PDB entry 7KFU | electron microscopy, 3.90 A resolution | chains D and E of the 6 polymer chains in the assembly

Chain D (and E):
Name: Cas6-RT-Cas1
Source organism: Thiomicrospira sp
Notes: chain E of this document is another copy of the same molecule, construct and numbering; everything in this record applies to it too
Chain sequence (984 residues; numbered -2 to 981; the number before each row is that of its first residue; numbers below 1 keep their minus sign (Ser-2 is residue -2)):
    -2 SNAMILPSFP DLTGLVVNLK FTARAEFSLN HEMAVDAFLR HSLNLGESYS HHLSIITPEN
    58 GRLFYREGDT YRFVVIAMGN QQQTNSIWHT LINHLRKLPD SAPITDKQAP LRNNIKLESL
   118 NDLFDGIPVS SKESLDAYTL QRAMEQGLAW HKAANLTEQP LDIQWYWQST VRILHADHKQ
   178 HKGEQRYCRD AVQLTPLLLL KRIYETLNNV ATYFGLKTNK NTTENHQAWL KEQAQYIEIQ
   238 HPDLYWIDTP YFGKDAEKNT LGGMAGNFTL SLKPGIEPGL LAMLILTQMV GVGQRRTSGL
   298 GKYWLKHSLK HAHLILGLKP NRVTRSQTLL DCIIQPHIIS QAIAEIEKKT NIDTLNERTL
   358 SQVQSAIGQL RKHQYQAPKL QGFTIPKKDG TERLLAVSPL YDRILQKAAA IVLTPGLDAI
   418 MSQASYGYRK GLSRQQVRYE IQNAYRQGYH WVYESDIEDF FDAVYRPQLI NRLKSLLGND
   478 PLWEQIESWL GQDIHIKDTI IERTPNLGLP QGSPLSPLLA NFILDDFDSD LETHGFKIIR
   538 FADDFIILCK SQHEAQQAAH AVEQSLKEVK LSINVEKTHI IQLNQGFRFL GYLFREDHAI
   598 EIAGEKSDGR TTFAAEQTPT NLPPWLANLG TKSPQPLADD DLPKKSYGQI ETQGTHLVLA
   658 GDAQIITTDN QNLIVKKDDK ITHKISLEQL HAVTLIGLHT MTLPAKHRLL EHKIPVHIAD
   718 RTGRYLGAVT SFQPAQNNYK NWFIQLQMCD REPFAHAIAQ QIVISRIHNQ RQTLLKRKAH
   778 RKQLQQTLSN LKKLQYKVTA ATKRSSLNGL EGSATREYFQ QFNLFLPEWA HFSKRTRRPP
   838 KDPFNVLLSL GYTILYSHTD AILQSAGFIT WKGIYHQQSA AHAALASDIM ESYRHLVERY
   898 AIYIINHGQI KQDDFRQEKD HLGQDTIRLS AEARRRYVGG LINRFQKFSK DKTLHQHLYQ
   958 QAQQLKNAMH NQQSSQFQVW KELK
Disordered / not traced: -2 to 649 (chain E: -2 to 0, 95-110, 212-221, 248-257, 383-388, 593-616, 635-640)
What the authors report for this chain:
  - catalytic residues: Arg37, Asp540, His873
  - mutagenesis - H873A: abolished catalytic activity on protospacer ligation
  - mutagenesis - R835A: decreased catalytic activity on dsDNA
  - mutagenesis - R835A: decreased catalytic activity on ssDNA
  - mutagenesis - R835A: abolished catalytic activity on ssRNA
  - mutagenesis - D540A, K574A: decreased catalytic activity on DNA ligation
  - mutagenesis - R37A, D540A, K574A: decreased catalytic activity on RNA ligation
  - mutagenesis - D540A, K574A: abolished catalytic activity (RT activity)
  - mutagenesis - R835A, H873A: decreased catalytic activity on dNTP incorporation
  - mutagenesis - R37A: decreased catalytic activity (RT activity)
  - mutagenesis - R37A: increased catalytic activity on DNA ligation
  - mutagenesis - R37A: decreased catalytic activity (processing)

How chain D and chain E interact:
Residue-residue contacts (54):
  Asn667(D) - His918(E)  hydrogen bond
  Gly694(D) - Leu700(E)
  Gly694(D) - His704(E)  hydrogen bond (backbone-side chain)
  Leu695(D) - Leu700(E)  hydrophobic
  Leu695(D) - Pro701(E)  hydrophobic
  His696(D) - Leu700(E)
  Leu700(D) - Leu695(E)
  Leu700(D) - His696(E)
  Leu700(D) - Thr697(E)
  Lys703(D) - Lys703(E)
  Lys703(D) - Ile715(E)
  His704(D) - Gly694(E)
  His704(D) - Leu723(E)
  Arg705(D) - His918(E)
  Leu707(D) - Ile715(E)  hydrophobic
  Ile715(D) - His704(E)
  Ile715(D) - Leu707(E)  hydrophobic
  Arg721(D) - Glu708(E)
  Tyr722(D) - Gln730(E)  hydrogen bond (backbone-side chain)
  Leu723(D) - His704(E)
  Leu723(D) - Leu707(E)  hydrophobic
  Leu723(D) - Ser728(E)  hydrogen bond (backbone-side chain)
  Gly724(D) - Leu707(E)
  Gly724(D) - Thr727(E)
  Gly724(D) - Ser728(E)
  Ala725(D) - Ala725(E)
  Ala725(D) - Val726(E)
  Ala725(D) - Thr727(E)  hydrogen bond (backbone-backbone)
  Val726(D) - Ala725(E)
  Val726(D) - Val726(E)  hydrophobic
  Thr727(D) - Gly724(E)
  Thr727(D) - Ala725(E)  hydrogen bond (backbone-backbone)
  Thr727(D) - Trp868(E)
  Ser728(D) - Leu723(E)
  Ser728(D) - Trp868(E)
  Phe729(D) - Trp868(E)
  Phe729(D) - Gln874(E)
  Phe729(D) - Ser876(E)
  Phe729(D) - Ala878(E)
  Phe729(D) - His879(E)
  Ala732(D) - Phe729(E)  hydrophobic
  Ala732(D) - Trp868(E)
  Asn735(D) - Phe729(E)
  Tyr736(D) - Trp868(E)  hydrogen bond (side chain-backbone)
  Tyr736(D) - Lys869(E)
  Trp739(D) - Tyr736(E)  hydrophobic
  Trp739(D) - Trp739(E)  hydrophobic
  Trp739(D) - Phe740(E)  hydrophobic
  Trp739(D) - Leu743(E)  hydrophobic
  Phe740(D) - Phe740(E)
  Phe740(D) - Gln744(E)
  Leu743(D) - Phe740(E)  hydrophobic
  Ile866(D) - Phe740(E)  hydrophobic
  Trp868(D) - Tyr736(E)
Other interface residues (no listed pair), chain D (32 interface residues in all): Glu708, Ala716, Asp717, Gln730, Gln861
Other interface residues (no listed pair), chain E (36 interface residues in all): Ala716, Arg721, Ile866, Gln875, Ala881

Summary:
The interface between chain D and chain E involves 32 residues on one side and 36 on the other; the contacts
include 7 hydrogen bonds. Polar contacts include Asn667(D)-His918(E), Gly694(D)-His704(E) and
Tyr722(D)-Gln730(E). From the paper: catalytic residues Arg37(D), Asp540(D) and His873(D); R37A, D540A and
K574A of chain D reduce catalytic activity on RNA ligation; 5 substitutions were tested in all.
Both chains are Cas6-RT-Cas1 (Thiomicrospira sp). Entry 7KFU (Cas6-RT-Cas1--Cas2 complex) was determined by
electron microscopy, deposited together with 7KFT.
